PDB entry 4QZA | X-ray diffraction, 2.15 A resolution | chains A and T of the 4 polymer chains in the assembly

# Chain A
Protein: DNA nucleotidylexotransferase
From: Mus musculus
Notes: EC 2.7.7.31
UniProt: P09838 (TDT_MOUSE); the construct lacks a stretch of the UniProt sequence, so the offset changes along the chain: 132-482 = UniProt 132-482; 483-510 = UniProt 503-530
Chain sequence (400 residues; row label = number of the first residue in the row):
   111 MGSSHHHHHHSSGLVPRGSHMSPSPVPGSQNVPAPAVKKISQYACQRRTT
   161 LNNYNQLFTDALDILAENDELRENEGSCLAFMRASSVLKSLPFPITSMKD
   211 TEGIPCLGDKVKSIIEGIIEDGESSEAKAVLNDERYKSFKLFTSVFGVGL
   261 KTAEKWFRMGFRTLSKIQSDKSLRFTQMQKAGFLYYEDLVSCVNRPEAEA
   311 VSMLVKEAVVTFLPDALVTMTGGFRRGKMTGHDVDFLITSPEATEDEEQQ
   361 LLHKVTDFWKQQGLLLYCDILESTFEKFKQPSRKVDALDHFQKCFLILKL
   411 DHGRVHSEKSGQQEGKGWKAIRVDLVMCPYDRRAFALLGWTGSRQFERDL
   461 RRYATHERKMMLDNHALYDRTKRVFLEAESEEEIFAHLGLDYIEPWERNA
Not modelled in the structure: 111-146, 418-424
Differences from the reference sequence: expression tag (111-131)
Ion coordination: Na+: Thr253, Val255, Val258 (shared with 1 residue of chain U); Mg2+ site 1: Asp343, Asp345 (together with 2',3'-dideoxycytidine 5'-triphosphate); Mg2+ site 2: Asp343, Asp345, Asp434 (together with 2',3'-dideoxycytidine 5'-triphosphate)
Ligand contacts:
  - 2',3'-dideoxycytidine 5'-triphosphate (DCT), molecule 1: Phe285, Thr286, Gln287, Lys290
  - 2',3'-dideoxycytidine 5'-triphosphate (DCT), molecule 2: Gly332, Gly333, Arg336, Lys338, Thr340, Gly341, His342, Asp343, Asp345, Gly449, Trp450, Thr451, Gly452, Ser453, Arg454, Glu457
UniProt features mapped onto this chain:
  - region: Val258 to Thr262 (Involved in DNA binding)
  - binding site (a 2'-deoxyribonucleoside 5'-triphosphate): Gly333 to Lys338, His342 to Asp345, Gly449, Trp450
  - binding site (Mg(2+)): Asp343, Asp345, Asp434
  - modified residue: Ser134 (Phosphoserine)
Reported in the primary citation:
  - binding site for the 7-nt DNA strand (chain T): Val395 to Ala397, Arg461
  - binding site for 2',3'-dideoxycytidine 5'-triphosphate: Gly449
  - mutagenesis - R461A: abolished catalytic activity
  - mutagenesis - L398A, F405A: decreased catalytic activity
  - mutagenesis - F401A: abolished catalytic activity on in trans

# Chain T
Molecule: 7-nt DNA strand
Sequence (7 nucleotides; numbered 1 to 7; the number before each row is that of its first residue):
     1 TTTTTGC

# How chain A and chain T interact
Contacting residue pairs (24; chain A residue first):
  Leu189(A) - DT5(T)  phosphate contact
  Leu189(A) - DG6(T)  phosphate contact
  Arg193(A) - DT5(T)  hydrogen bond to the phosphate
  Pro391(A) - DC7(T)  base contact
  Ser392(A) - DC7(T)  hydrogen bond to the base
  Arg393(A) - DC7(T)  phosphate contact
  Lys394(A) - DC7(T)  phosphate contact
  Val395(A) - DC7(T)  hydrogen bond to the phosphate
  Ala397(A) - DC7(T)  base contact
  Arg454(A) - DG6(T)  hydrogen bond to the base
  Glu457(A) - DG6(T)  base contact
  Arg458(A) - DG6(T)  salt bridge to the phosphate
  Arg461(A) - DG6(T)  phosphate contact
  Arg461(A) - DC7(T)  phosphate contact
  Arg462(A) - DT5(T)  phosphate contact
  Arg462(A) - DG6(T)  sugar contact
  Thr465(A) - DC7(T)  hydrogen bond to the phosphate
  His466(A) - DT4(T)  phosphate contact
  His466(A) - DT5(T)  salt bridge to the phosphate
  Met471(A) - DC7(T)  base contact
  Leu472(A) - DC7(T)  sugar contact
  Asp473(A) - DC7(T)  hydrogen bond to the base
  Ala476(A) - DC7(T)  base contact
  Phe485(A) - DC7(T)  base contact
Interface residues without a listed pair, chain A (23 interface residues in all): Gly186, Gln390, Leu477

# Overview
Chain A and chain T form an interface of 23 and 4 residues respectively; the contacts include 6 hydrogen bonds
and 2 salt bridges. Polar pairs include Ser392(A)-DC7(T), Arg454(A)-DG6(T) and Asp473(A)-DC7(T). The paper
reports a binding site for the 7-nt DNA strand (chain T) at Val395(A) and Arg461(A); L398A and F405A of chain
A reduce catalytic activity; 4 substitutions were tested in all.
Chain A is DNA nucleotidylexotransferase (Mus musculus) and chain T is a 7-nt DNA strand; the structure, Mouse
Tdt in complex with a DSB substrate, C-C base pair, was determined by X-ray diffraction (same publication as
4QZ8, 4QZ9, 4QZB, 4QZC, 4QZD, 4QZE and 4 further entries).
